5BKG - chains A and E of the 5 polymer chains in the assembly; structure by electron microscopy, 3.80 A resolution.

== Chain A ==
Name: Glycine receptor subunit alpha-2
Organism: Homo sapiens
Notes: engineered mutation(s): second cytoplasmic domain deleted
UniProtKB: P23416 (GLRA2_HUMAN); residues 1-425 here correspond to UniProt positions 28-452 (UniProt number = residue number + 27)
Chain sequence (364 residues; row label = number of the first residue in the row; note: 61 numbers in that range are skipped by the numbering (no residue carries them; nothing is unmodelled there)):
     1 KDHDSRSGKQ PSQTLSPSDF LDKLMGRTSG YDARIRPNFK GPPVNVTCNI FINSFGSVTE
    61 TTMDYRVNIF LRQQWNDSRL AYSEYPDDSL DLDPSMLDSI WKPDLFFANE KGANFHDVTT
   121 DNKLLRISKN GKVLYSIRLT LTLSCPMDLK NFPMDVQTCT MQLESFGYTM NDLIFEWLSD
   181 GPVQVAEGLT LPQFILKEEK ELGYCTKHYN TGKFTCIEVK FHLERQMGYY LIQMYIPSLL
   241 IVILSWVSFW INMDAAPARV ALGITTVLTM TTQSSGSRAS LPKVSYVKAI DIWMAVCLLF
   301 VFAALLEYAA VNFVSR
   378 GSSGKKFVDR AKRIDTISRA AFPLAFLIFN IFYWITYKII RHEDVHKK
Unresolved in the structure: 1-14, 378-382, 419-425
Disulfides: Cys145-Cys159, Cys205-Cys216
Covalent attachments: N-acetylglucosamine (NAG) linked to Asn45, Asn76
Differences from the reference sequence: linker (378-381)
Ligand contacts:
  - glycine (GLY), molecule 1: Phe70, Arg72, Leu124, Ser136
  - glycine (GLY), molecule 2: Phe166, Tyr209, Thr211, Phe214
UniProt features mapped onto this chain:
  - binding site (glycine): Arg72, Ser136, Thr211
  - binding site (strychnine): Arg72
  - binding site (Zn(2+)): Glu199, Glu201, His222
  - site: Leu268 (Important for obstruction of the ion pore in the closed conformation)
  - glycosylation (N-linked (GlcNAc...) asparagine): Asn45, Asn76

== Chain E ==
Name: Glycine receptor subunit beta, Green fluorescent protein
Organism: Homo sapiens
Notes: engineered mutation(s): four substitutions in the GFP
UniProtKB: chimeric construct of P48167, P42212: residues 3-333 from P48167 (GLRB_HUMAN) positions 25-355 (UniProt number = residue number + 22); residues 333-342 from P42212 positions 2-238 (offset varies); residues 342-475 from P48167 (GLRB_HUMAN) positions 400-497 (UniProt number = residue number + 22)
Chain sequence (702 residues; each row starts with the number of its first residue; note: 113 numbers in that range are skipped by the numbering (no residue carries them; nothing is unmodelled there); a row labelled like 333A-333Z holds insertion residues (333A, then the next letters in order); numbers below 1 keep their minus sign (Gly-19 is residue -19)):
   -19 GVAMPGAEDD VVAALEVLFQ GPKSSKKGKG KKKQYLCPSQ QSAEDLARVP ANSTSNILNR
    41 LLVSYDPRIR PNFKGIPVDV VVNIFINSFG SIQETTMDYR VNIFLRQKWN DPRLKLPSDF
   101 RGSDALTVDP TMYKCLWKPD LFFANEKSAN FHDVTQENIL LFIFRDGDVL VSMRLSITLS
   161 CPLDLTLFPM DTQRCKMQLE SFGYTTDDLR FIWQSGDPVQ LEKIALPQFD IKKEDIEYGN
   221 CTKYYKGTGY YTCVEVIFTL RRQVGFYMMG VYAPTLLIVV LSWLSFWINP DASAARVPLG
   281 IFSVLSLASE CTTLAAELPK VSYVKALDVW LIACLLFGFA SLVEYAVVQV MLN
333A-333Z GGSSAAAVSKGEELFTGVVPILVELD
334A-334Z GDVNGHKFSVSGEGEGDATYGKLTLK
335A-335Z FICTTGKLPVPWPTLVTTLTYGVQCF
336A-336Z SRYPDHMKQHDFFKSAMPEGYVQERT
337A-337Z IFFKDDGNYKTRAEVKFEGDTLVNRI
338A-338Z ELKGIDFKEDGNILGHKLEYNYNSHN
339A-339Z VYIMADKQKNGIKVNFKIRHNIEDGS
340A-340Z VQLADHYQQNTPIGDGPVLLPDNHYL
341A-341Z STQSKLSKDPNEKRDHMVLLEFVTAA
342A-342Z GITLGMDELYKSGSGSGVGETRCKKV
343A-343Z CTSKSDLRSNDFSIVGSLPRDFELSN
344A-344Z YDCYGKPIEVNNGLGKSQAKNNKKPP
345A-345H PAKPVIPT
   447 AAKRIDLYAR ALFPFCFLFF NVIYWSIYL
Unresolved in the structure: -19 to 28, 333A-333Z, 334A-334Z, 335A-335Z, 336A-336Z, 337A-337Z, 338A-338Z, 339A-339Z, 340A-340Z, 341A-341Z, 342A-342Z, 343A-343Z, 344A-344Z, 345A-345H
Disulfides: Cys161-Cys175, Cys221-Cys233
Covalent attachments: N-acetylglucosamine (NAG) linked to Asn220
Differences from the reference sequence: expression tag (-19 to 2); linker (333A-333H, 342L-342Q); conflict Leu335S (Phe64 in P42212), Thr335T (Ser65 in P42212), Lys341E (Ala206 in P42212), Leu342D (His231 in P42212)
Ligand contacts: glycine (GLY): Phe182, Tyr225, Thr228, Tyr231
UniProt features mapped onto this chain:
  - binding site (glycine): Arg86, Ser152, Thr228
  - site: Leu285 (Important for obstruction of the ion pore in the closed conformation)
  - glycosylation (N-linked (GlcNAc...) asparagine): Asn32, Asn220
  - modified residue: Tyr335U (Z: -2,3-didehydrotyrosine)
What the authors report for this chain:
  - mutagenesis - N36A, N220A: abolished expression
  - specificity-determining residues: Phe282 (proposed by the authors, not directly observed)

== Interface between chain A and chain E ==
Pairs across the interface (72; chain A residue first):
  Pro17(A) - Ile49(E)  hydrophobic
  Ser18(A) - Asp46(E)
  Ser18(A) - Ile49(E)
  Leu21(A) - Ile49(E)  hydrophobic
  Asp22(A) - Arg48(E)  salt bridge
  Phe51(A) - Tyr225(E)  hydrophobic
  Asn53(A) - Ala124(E)  hydrogen bond (side chain-backbone)
  Arg66(A) - Lys127(E)  hydrogen bond (side chain-backbone)
  Asn68(A) - Glu126(E)  hydrogen bond (side chain-backbone)
  Phe70(A) - Tyr225(E)
  Arg72(A) - Tyr225(E)
  Arg72(A) - Lys226(E)  hydrogen bond (side chain-backbone)
  Arg72(A) - Thr228(E)
  Tyr85(A) - Phe53(E)
  Tyr85(A) - Lys54(E)
  Asp91(A) - Gly183(E)
  Asp93(A) - Arg48(E)
  Asp93(A) - Tyr184(E)  hydrogen bond
  Pro94(A) - Asp120(E)
  Met96(A) - Arg48(E)
  His116(A) - Glu126(E)
  His116(A) - Lys127(E)  hydrogen bond (side chain-backbone)
  Asp117(A) - Phe131(E)
  Val118(A) - Leu121(E)
  Val118(A) - Phe123(E)  hydrophobic
  Val118(A) - Glu126(E)
  Val118(A) - Ala129(E)  hydrophobic
  Val118(A) - Leu155(E)  hydrophobic
  Thr119(A) - Gln87(E)
  Thr119(A) - Tyr113(E)  hydrogen bond (backbone-side chain)
  Thr119(A) - Leu121(E)
  Thr119(A) - Phe131(E)
  Thr119(A) - Met153(E)  hydrogen bond
  Thr120(A) - Asp120(E)
  Asn122(A) - Asp120(E)
  Asn122(A) - Leu121(E)
  Asn122(A) - Phe122(E)
  Lys123(A) - Phe182(E)
  Lys123(A) - Gly183(E)
  Leu124(A) - Phe182(E)  hydrophobic
  Leu124(A) - Gly183(E)
  Leu124(A) - Tyr231(E)
  Arg126(A) - Thr185(E)
  Arg126(A) - Thr228(E)  hydrogen bond (side chain-backbone)
  Ser136(A) - Phe182(E)
  Arg138(A) - Phe123(E)
  Arg138(A) - Ala124(E)  hydrogen bond (side chain-backbone)
  Arg138(A) - Glu126(E)
  Gln184(A) - Lys226(E)
  Pro192(A) - Lys300(E)
  Gln193(A) - Lys300(E)
  Gln226(A) - Ser302(E)  hydrogen bond
  Gly228(A) - Ser302(E)
  Tyr229(A) - Lys300(E)
  Tyr229(A) - Val301(E)
  Tyr229(A) - Ser302(E)
  Gln233(A) - Thr292(E)
  Gln233(A) - Ala295(E)
  Leu240(A) - Leu315(E)  hydrophobic
  Leu240(A) - Leu316(E)  hydrophobic
  Ile243(A) - Phe319(E)  hydrophobic
  Leu244(A) - Val284(E)  hydrophobic
  Leu244(A) - Phe319(E)  hydrophobic
  Val247(A) - Leu322(E)  hydrophobic
  Trp250(A) - Val330(E)
  Ile251(A) - Tyr325(E)  hydrophobic
  Ala258(A) - Val277(E)  hydrophobic
  Ala261(A) - Ile281(E)
  Leu262(A) - Ile281(E)  hydrophobic
  Thr265(A) - Ile281(E)
  Thr265(A) - Leu285(E)
  Thr269(A) - Leu285(E)
Also at the interface, not in a pair above, chain A (54 interface residues in all): Asp87, Leu90, Leu134, Ile137, Thr140, Tyr230, Ile232, Ile241, Asn252, Gln273
Also at the interface, not in a pair above, chain E (49 interface residues in all): Trp117, Pro119, Lys223, Gly227, Pro278, Ala326, Gln329, Asn333

== Overview ==
54 residues of chain A face 49 of chain E across their interface; the contacts include 11 hydrogen bonds and 1
salt bridge. Polar contacts include Asp22(A)-Arg48(E), Asn53(A)-Ala124(E) and Arg66(A)-Lys127(E). One glycine
molecule is bound between chain A and chain E. The paper reports that N36A and N220A of chain E abolish
expression; the specificity determinant Phe282(E).
Here chain A is Glycine receptor subunit alpha-2 and chain E is Glycine receptor subunit beta, Green
fluorescent protein, both from Homo sapiens. Entry 5BKG (Cyro-EM structure of human Glycine Receptor
alpha2-beta heteromer, glycine bound, (semi)open state) was determined by electron microscopy, deposited
together with 5BKF, 7KUY and 7L31.
